6U4U - chain A; structure by X-ray diffraction, 1.30 A resolution.

# Chain A
Name: Synaptotagmin-1
Source organism: Homo sapiens
UniProt: P21579 (SYT1_HUMAN); residue numbers follow UniProt; this construct covers 272-422
Amino-acid sequence (157 residues; numbered 266 to 422; the number before each row is that of its first residue):
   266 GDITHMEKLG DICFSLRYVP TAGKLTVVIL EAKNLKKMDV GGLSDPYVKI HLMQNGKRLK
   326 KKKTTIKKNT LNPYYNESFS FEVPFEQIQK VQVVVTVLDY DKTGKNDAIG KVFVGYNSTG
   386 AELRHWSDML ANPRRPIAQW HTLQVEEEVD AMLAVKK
Not modelled in the structure: 266-271, 420-422
Construct notes: expression tag (266-271); engineered mutation Thr368 (Ile in P21579)
Curated features (UniProtKB/Swiss-Prot):
  - binding site (Ca(2+)): Asp304, Asp310, Asp364, Asp366, Asp372
  - modified residue (Phosphoserine): Ser343, Ser345
  - natural variant: Met303 (M303K: In BAGOS), Asp304 (D304G: In BAGOS), Asp366 (D366E: In BAGOS), Thr368 (I368T: In BAGOS; this construct carries the variant), Asn371 (N371K: In BAGOS)
Reported in the primary citation:
  - disease-associated variants - D304G, D366E: decreased signaling

# Overview
Curated annotation (UniProt) lists 5 Ca2+-binding residues. From the paper: D304G and D366E reduce signaling.
Chain A is Synaptotagmin-1 (Homo sapiens); the structure, 1.3 A structure of a pathogenic human Syt 1 C2B
(I368T), was determined by X-ray diffraction together with 6TZ3, 6U41 and 6U4W from the same study.
